PDB entry 2XAK | X-ray diffraction, 2.80 A resolution | chains B and E of the 4 polymer chains in the assembly

Chain B:
Name: Ribonucleoside-diphosphate reductase 1 subunit alpha
From: Escherichia coli
Notes: EC 1.17.4.1
Reference sequence: P00452 (RIR1_ECOLI); residues 1-761 here = UniProt positions 1-761
Chain sequence (761 residues; row label = number of the first residue in the row):
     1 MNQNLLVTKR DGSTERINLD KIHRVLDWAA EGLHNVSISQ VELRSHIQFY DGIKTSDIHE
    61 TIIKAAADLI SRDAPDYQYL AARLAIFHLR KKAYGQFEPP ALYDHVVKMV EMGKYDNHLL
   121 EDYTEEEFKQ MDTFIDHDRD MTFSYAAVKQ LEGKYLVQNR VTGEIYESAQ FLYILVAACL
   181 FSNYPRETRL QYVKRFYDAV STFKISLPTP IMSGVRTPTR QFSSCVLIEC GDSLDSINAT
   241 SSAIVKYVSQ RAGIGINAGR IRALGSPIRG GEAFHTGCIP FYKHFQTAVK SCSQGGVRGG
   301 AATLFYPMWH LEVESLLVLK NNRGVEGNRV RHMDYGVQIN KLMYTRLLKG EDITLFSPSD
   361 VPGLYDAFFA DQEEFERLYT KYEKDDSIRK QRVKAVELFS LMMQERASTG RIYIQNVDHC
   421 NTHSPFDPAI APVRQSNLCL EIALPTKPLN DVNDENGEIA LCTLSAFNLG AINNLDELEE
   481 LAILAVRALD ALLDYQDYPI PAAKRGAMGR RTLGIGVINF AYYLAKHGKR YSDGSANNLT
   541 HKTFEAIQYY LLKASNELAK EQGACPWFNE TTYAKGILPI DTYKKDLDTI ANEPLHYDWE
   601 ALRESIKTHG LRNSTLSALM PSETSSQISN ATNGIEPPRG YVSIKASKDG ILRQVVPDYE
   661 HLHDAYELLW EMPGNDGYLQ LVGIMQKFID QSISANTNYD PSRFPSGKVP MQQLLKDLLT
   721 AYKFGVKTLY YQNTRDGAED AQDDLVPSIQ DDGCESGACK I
Unresolved in the structure: 1-3, 268-273, 738-761
Modified positions: Tyr730 (meta-nitro-tyrosine; NIY)
Swiss-Prot annotation at these positions:
  - active site: Asn437 (Proton acceptor), Cys439 (Cysteine radical intermediate), Glu441 (Proton acceptor)
  - binding site (ATP): Lys9, Glu15 to Lys21, Thr55, Lys91
  - binding site (GDP): Thr209, Asn437, Glu441, Glu623 to Ser625
  - binding site (dTTP): Asp232 to Leu234, Arg262, Arg269
  - site: Cys225 (Important for hydrogen atom transfer), Cys462 (Important for hydrogen atom transfer), Tyr731 (Important for electron transfer), Cys754 (Interacts with thioredoxin/glutaredoxin), Cys759 (Interacts with thioredoxin/glutaredoxin)
  - modified residue: Lys283 (N6-acetyllysine)
  - natural variant: Met1 to Asn2 (deletion: In 15% of the chains), Met1 (deletion: In 30% of the chains)
  - mutagenesis: Glu441 (E441A/Q: Loss of activity; E441D: Decrease in activity), Tyr731 (Y731F: Loss of activity)
From the paper describing this entry:
  - catalytic residues: Cys439 (citing earlier work)

Chain E:
Name: Ribonucleoside-diphosphate reductase 1 subunit beta
Notes: EC 1.17.4.1; fragment: ribonucleotide reductase r2-peptide, residues 357-376
Reference sequence: P69924 (RIR2_ECOLI); residues 356-375 here correspond to UniProt positions 357-376 (UniProt number = residue number + 1)
Chain sequence (20 residues; row label = number of the first residue in the row):
   356 YLVGQIDSEV DTDDLSNFQL
Unresolved in the structure: 356-359

Interface between chain B and chain E:
Pairs across the interface (35):
  Tyr344(B) - Leu375(E)  hydrophobic
  Thr345(B) - Leu375(E)
  Leu348(B) - Thr367(E)
  Leu348(B) - Leu370(E)
  Leu348(B) - Ser371(E)
  Leu348(B) - Phe373(E)
  Leu348(B) - Leu375(E)  hydrophobic
  Gly350(B) - Thr367(E)
  Val396(B) - Val365(E)  hydrophobic
  Val396(B) - Thr367(E)
  Ser400(B) - Val365(E)
  Gln404(B) - Ile361(E)
  Gln404(B) - Ser363(E)  hydrogen bond
  Ala407(B) - Ile361(E)  hydrophobic
  Lys584(B) - Leu375(E)  hydrogen bond (side chain-backbone)
  Gly707(B) - Gln360(E)
  Lys708(B) - Gln360(E)
  Val709(B) - Gln360(E)
  Val709(B) - Ile361(E)
  Val709(B) - Asp362(E)  hydrogen bond (backbone-backbone)
  Pro710(B) - Asp362(E)
  Met711(B) - Asp362(E)  hydrogen bond (backbone-backbone)
  Met711(B) - Val365(E)  hydrophobic
  Gln712(B) - Glu364(E)
  Gln712(B) - Val365(E)
  Gln712(B) - Asp366(E)  hydrogen bond (side chain-backbone)
  Gln712(B) - Asp369(E)  hydrogen bond
  Gln712(B) - Leu370(E)
  Leu715(B) - Val365(E)  hydrophobic
  Leu719(B) - Phe373(E)
  Leu719(B) - Leu375(E)  hydrophobic
  Thr720(B) - Phe373(E)
  Tyr722(B) - Leu375(E)
  Lys723(B) - Phe373(E)
  Lys723(B) - Gln374(E)  hydrogen bond (side chain-backbone)
Also at the interface, not in a pair above, chain B (25 interface residues in all): Lys341, Leu347, Asp586, Ser706, Leu714

Overview:
The interface between chain B and chain E involves 25 residues on one side and 14 on the other, with 7
hydrogen bonds. Polar contacts include Gln404(B)-Ser363(E), Lys584(B)-Leu375(E) and Gln712(B)-Asp366(E).
UniProt lists 3 active-site residues, 10 ATP-binding residues, 6 GDP-binding residues and 5 dTTP-binding
residues on chain B. The paper reports the catalytic residue Cys439(B).
Chain B is Ribonucleoside-diphosphate reductase 1 subunit alpha (Escherichia coli) and chain E is
Ribonucleoside-diphosphate reductase 1 subunit beta; the structure, Ribonucleotide reductase Y730NO2Y modified
R1 subunit of E. coli, was determined by X-ray diffraction (same publication as 2X0X, 2XAP, 2XAV, 2XAW, 2XAY
and 2XAZ).
